9RAU - chains B and D of the 4 polymer chains in the assembly; structure by X-ray diffraction, 1.77 A resolution.

# Chain B (and D)
Molecule: NADP-dependent glyceraldehyde-3-phosphate dehydrogenase
From: Streptococcus pyogenes
Notes: chain D of this document is another copy of the same molecule, construct and numbering; everything in this record applies to it too
UniProtKB: A0A4U9C786 (A0A4U9C786_STRPY); residue numbers follow UniProt; this construct covers 1-475
Amino-acid sequence (496 residues; row label = number of the first residue in the row; numbers below 1 keep their minus sign (Ala-20 is residue -20)):
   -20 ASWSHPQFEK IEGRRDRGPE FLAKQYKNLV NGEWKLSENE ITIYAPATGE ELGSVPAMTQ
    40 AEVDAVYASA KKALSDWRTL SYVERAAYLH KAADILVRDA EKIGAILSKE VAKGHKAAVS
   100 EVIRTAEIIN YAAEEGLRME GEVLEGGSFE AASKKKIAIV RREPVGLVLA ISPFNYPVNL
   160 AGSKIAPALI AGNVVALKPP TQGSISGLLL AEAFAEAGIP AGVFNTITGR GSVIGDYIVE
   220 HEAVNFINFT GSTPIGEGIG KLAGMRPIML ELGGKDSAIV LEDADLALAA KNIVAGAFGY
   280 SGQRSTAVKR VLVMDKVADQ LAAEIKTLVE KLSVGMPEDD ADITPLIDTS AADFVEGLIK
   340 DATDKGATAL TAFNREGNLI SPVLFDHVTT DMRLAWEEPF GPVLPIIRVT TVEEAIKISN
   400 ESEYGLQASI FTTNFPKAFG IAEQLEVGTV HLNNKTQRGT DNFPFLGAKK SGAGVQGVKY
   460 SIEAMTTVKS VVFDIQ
Unresolved in the structure: -20 to 1 (chain D: -20 to 0)
Sequence notes: expression tag (-20 to 0); conflict Leu1 (Met in A0A4U9C786), Thr58 (Ala in A0A4U9C786), Ser284 (Cys in A0A4U9C786)
Small-molecule neighbours: pyrimidin-5-amine (T5V): Phe153, Gly230, Ser231, Leu251, Gly252, Glu377, Phe379

# Chain B / chain D interface
Pairs across the interface (31; chain B residue first):
  Tyr110(B) - Leu116(D)  hydrophobic
  Tyr110(B) - Arg117(D)  hydrogen bond (backbone-side chain)
  Glu113(B) - Glu113(D)
  Glu113(B) - Arg117(D)
  Glu114(B) - Arg117(D)  salt bridge
  Leu116(B) - Tyr110(D)  hydrophobic
  Arg117(B) - Tyr110(D)  hydrogen bond (side chain-backbone)
  Arg117(B) - Glu113(D)
  Arg117(B) - Glu114(D)  salt bridge
  Arg117(B) - Arg117(D)
  Glu119(B) - Lys458(D)  salt bridge
  Lys134(B) - Glu422(D)  salt bridge
  Asn413(B) - Gln475(D)
  Phe414(B) - Phe472(D)  hydrophobic
  Pro415(B) - Asp473(D)
  Pro415(B) - Gln475(D)  hydrogen bond (backbone-backbone)
  Lys416(B) - Gln475(D)
  Phe418(B) - Phe472(D)  hydrophobic
  Phe418(B) - Ile474(D)
  Gly419(B) - Ile474(D)
  Gly419(B) - Gln475(D)
  Glu422(B) - Ile474(D)
  Lys458(B) - Glu119(D)  salt bridge
  Phe472(B) - Phe418(D)  hydrophobic
  Asp473(B) - Pro415(D)
  Ile474(B) - Phe418(D)
  Ile474(B) - Gly419(D)
  Ile474(B) - Glu422(D)
  Gln475(B) - Pro415(D)  hydrogen bond (backbone-backbone)
  Gln475(B) - Lys416(D)
  Gln475(B) - Gly419(D)
Interface residues without a listed pair, chain D (19 interface residues in all): Lys134, Ile136, Asn413

# Summary
Chain B and chain D each contribute 19 residues to their interface, with 4 hydrogen bonds and 5 salt bridges.
Among the polar pairs are Glu114(B)-Arg117(D), Glu119(B)-Lys458(D) and Lys134(B)-Glu422(D). Chain B binds
pyrimidin-5-amine.
Both chains are NADP-dependent glyceraldehyde-3-phosphate dehydrogenase (Streptococcus pyogenes). Entry 9RAU
(Streptococcus pyogenes GapN in complex with pyrimidine-5-amine) was determined by X-ray diffraction together
with 9RAS, 9RAV, 9RAZ, 9RB1 and 8QHN from the same study.
